PDB entry 3CLX | X-ray diffraction, 2.70 A resolution | chain A

Chain A:
Name: Baculoviral IAP repeat-containing protein 4
Organism: Homo sapiens
Notes: EC 6.3.2.-
UniProtKB: P98170 (BIRC4_HUMAN); residue numbers follow UniProt; this construct covers 241-356
Chain sequence (130 residues; each row starts with the number of its first residue):
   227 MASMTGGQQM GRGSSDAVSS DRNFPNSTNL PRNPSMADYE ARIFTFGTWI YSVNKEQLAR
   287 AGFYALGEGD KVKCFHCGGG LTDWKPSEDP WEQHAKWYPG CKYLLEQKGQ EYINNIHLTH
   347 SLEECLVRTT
Unresolved in the structure: 227-255, 355-356
Differences from the reference sequence: expression tag (227-240)
Bound ions: Zn2+: Cys300, Cys303, His320, Cys327
Residues lining bound ligands: X22 ((3S,6S,7S,9aS)-6-{[(2S)-2-aminobutanoyl]amino}-N-(diphenylmethyl)-7-(hydroxymethyl)-5-oxooctahydro-1H-pyrrolo[1,2-a]azepine-3-carboxamide): Leu292, Lys297, Val298, Gly306, Leu307, Thr308, Asp309, Trp310, Lys311, Glu314, Gln319, Trp323, Tyr324

Summary:
Chain A binds compound X22. The Zn2+ site is built by Cys300, Cys303, His320 and Cys327.
Chain A is Baculoviral IAP repeat-containing protein 4 (Homo sapiens); the structure, Crystal structure of
XIAP BIR3 domain in complex with a Smac-mimetic compound, Smac005, was determined by X-ray diffraction (same
publication as 3CM2).
